Entry 7PPH (X-ray diffraction, 1.74 A resolution); this record covers chains A and B.

# Chain A (and B)
Name: Nicotinamide phosphoribosyltransferase
Source organism: Homo sapiens
Notes: EC 2.4.2.12; chain B of this document is another copy of the same molecule, construct and numbering; everything in this record applies to it too
UniProtKB: P43490 (NAMPT_HUMAN); residue numbers follow UniProt; this construct covers 1-491
Chain sequence (492 residues; row label = number of the first residue in the row; numbering starts at 0):
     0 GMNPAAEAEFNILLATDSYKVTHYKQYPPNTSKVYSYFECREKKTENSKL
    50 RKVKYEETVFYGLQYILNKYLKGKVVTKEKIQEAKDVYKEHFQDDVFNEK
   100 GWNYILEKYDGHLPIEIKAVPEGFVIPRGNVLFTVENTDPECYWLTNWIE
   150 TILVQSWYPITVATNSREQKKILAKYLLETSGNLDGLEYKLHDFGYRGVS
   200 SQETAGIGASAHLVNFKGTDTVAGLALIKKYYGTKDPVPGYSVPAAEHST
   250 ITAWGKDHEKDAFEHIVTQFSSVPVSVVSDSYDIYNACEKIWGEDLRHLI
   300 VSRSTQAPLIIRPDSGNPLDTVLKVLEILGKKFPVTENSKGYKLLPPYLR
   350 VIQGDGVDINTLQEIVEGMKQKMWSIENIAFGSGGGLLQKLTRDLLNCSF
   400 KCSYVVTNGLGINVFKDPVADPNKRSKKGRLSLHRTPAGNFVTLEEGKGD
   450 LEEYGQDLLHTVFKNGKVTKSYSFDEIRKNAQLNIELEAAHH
Disordered / not traced: 0-8, 44-52, 485-491 (chain B: 0-8, 44-52, 484-491)
Sequence notes: expression tag (0)
Small-molecule neighbours: 7YE (N-[4-[(5R)-6-oxidanylidene-5-quinolin-5-yl-5-(trifluoromethyl)-1,4-dihydropyridazin-3-yl]phenyl]-1,3-dihydropyrrolo[3,4-c]pyridine-2-carboxamide): Tyr188, His191, Phe193, Arg196, Asp219, Ser241, Val242, Ala244, Pro273, Ser275, Pro307, Ile309, Arg311, Arg349, Ile351, Ala379
From the paper describing this entry:
  - binding site for 7YE: Tyr188

# How chain A and chain B interact
Residue-residue contacts (216; chain A residue first):
  Phe9(A) with Gln201(B)
  Leu13(A) with Tyr195(B); Val221(B)
  Ala14(A) with Tyr195(B)
  Thr15(A) with Tyr195(B); Asp219(B); Val221(B)
  Asp16(A) with Tyr195(B); Arg196(B), salt bridge; Asp219(B)
  Ser17(A) with Thr218(B); Asp219(B), hydrogen bond (backbone-backbone); Val221(B); Ser241(B)
  Tyr18(A) with Arg196(B), hydrogen bond; Asp219(B), hydrogen bond (backbone-side chain); Ala244(B); Ala245(B); Glu246(B)
  Lys19(A) with Glu246(B), salt bridge
  Thr21(A) with Pro243(B); Ala244(B), hydrogen bond (side chain-backbone); Phe269(B)
  His22(A) with Ala244(B), hydrogen bond (side chain-backbone); Glu246(B), salt bridge; Thr249(B)
  Lys24(A) with His264(B), hydrogen bond (backbone-side chain); Gln268(B), hydrogen bond (backbone-side chain); Phe269(B)
  Gln25(A) with Ala244(B), hydrogen bond (side chain-backbone); Ala245(B); Thr249(B), hydrogen bond; Trp253(B), hydrogen bond (backbone-side chain); His264(B); Ile265(B); Phe269(B)
  Tyr26(A) with Glu246(B); Ser248(B), hydrogen bond; Thr249(B); Ala252(B), hydrophobic; Trp253(B)
  Pro27(A) with Ala252(B); Trp253(B), hydrophobic
  Pro28(A) with Trp253(B)
  Tyr69(A) with Gln201(B)
  Val86(A) with Leu224(B), hydrophobic
  Tyr87(A) with Val221(B)
  Glu89(A) with Pro236(B); Val237(B); Tyr240(B)
  His90(A) with Thr218(B), hydrogen bond (side chain-backbone); Leu224(B); Gly239(B), hydrogen bond (side chain-backbone); Tyr240(B); Ser241(B), hydrogen bond (backbone-backbone)
  Phe91(A) with Ser241(B); Val242(B)
  Gln92(A) with Tyr240(B)
  Val95(A) with Phe269(B), hydrophobic
  Asn146(A) with Glu246(B), hydrogen bond; Ser248(B), hydrogen bond
  Glu149(A) with Arg196(B), salt bridge; Glu246(B)
  Thr150(A) with Tyr195(B); Arg196(B)
  Ile151(A) with Gln201(B)
  Val153(A) with Arg196(B)
  Gln154(A) with Tyr195(B), hydrogen bond (side chain-backbone); Arg196(B); Val198(B); Ser200(B); Gln201(B), hydrogen bond
  Trp156(A) with Arg196(B), hydrogen bond (side chain-backbone); Gly197(B); Val198(B), hydrogen bond (side chain-backbone); Gln388(B)
  Tyr157(A) with Ser199(B)
  Tyr195(A) with Leu13(B); Ala14(B); Thr15(B); Asp16(B); Thr150(B); Gln154(B), hydrogen bond (backbone-side chain)
  Arg196(A) with Asp16(B), salt bridge; Tyr18(B), hydrogen bond; Glu149(B), salt bridge; Thr150(B); Val153(B); Gln154(B); Trp156(B), hydrogen bond (backbone-side chain); Arg392(B)
  Gly197(A) with Trp156(B)
  Val198(A) with Gln154(B); Trp156(B), hydrogen bond (backbone-side chain)
  Ser199(A) with Tyr157(B); Ser199(B), hydrogen bond; Thr203(B), hydrogen bond
  Ser200(A) with Gln154(B); Ser200(B), hydrogen bond; Glu202(B); Thr203(B), hydrogen bond
  Gln201(A) with Phe9(B); Ala14(B); Tyr69(B); Ile151(B); Gln154(B), hydrogen bond; Glu202(B)
  Glu202(A) with Ser200(B); Gln201(B), hydrogen bond (side chain-backbone); Glu202(B), hydrogen bond (backbone-side chain)
  Thr203(A) with Ser199(B), hydrogen bond; Ser200(B), hydrogen bond; Thr203(B), hydrogen bond
  Thr218(A) with Ser17(B); His90(B), hydrogen bond (backbone-side chain)
  Asp219(A) with Thr15(B); Asp16(B); Ser17(B), hydrogen bond (backbone-backbone); Tyr18(B), hydrogen bond (side chain-backbone)
  Val221(A) with Leu13(B); Thr15(B); Ser17(B); Tyr87(B)
  Leu224(A) with Val86(B), hydrophobic; His90(B)
  Pro236(A) with Glu89(B)
  Val237(A) with Glu89(B)
  Gly239(A) with His90(B), hydrogen bond (backbone-side chain)
  Tyr240(A) with Glu89(B); His90(B); Gln92(B)
  Ser241(A) with Ser17(B); His90(B), hydrogen bond (backbone-backbone); Phe91(B)
  Val242(A) with Phe91(B)
  Pro243(A) with Thr21(B)
  Ala244(A) with Tyr18(B); Thr21(B); His22(B), hydrogen bond (backbone-side chain); Gln25(B), hydrogen bond (backbone-side chain)
  Ala245(A) with Tyr18(B); Gln25(B)
  Glu246(A) with Tyr18(B); Lys19(B), salt bridge; His22(B), salt bridge; Tyr26(B); Asn146(B), hydrogen bond; Glu149(B)
  His247(A) with Lys415(B)
  Ser248(A) with Tyr26(B), hydrogen bond; Asn146(B), hydrogen bond; Cys401(B)
  Thr249(A) with His22(B); Gln25(B), hydrogen bond; Tyr26(B)
  Thr251(A) with Val413(B); Phe414(B)
  Ala252(A) with Tyr26(B), hydrophobic; Pro27(B); Val404(B); Ile411(B)
  Trp253(A) with Gln25(B), hydrogen bond (side chain-backbone); Tyr26(B); Pro27(B), hydrophobic; Pro28(B)
  Lys255(A) with Phe414(B)
  His264(A) with Lys24(B), hydrogen bond (side chain-backbone); Gln25(B); Tyr26(B)
  Ile265(A) with Gln25(B)
  Gln268(A) with Lys24(B), hydrogen bond (side chain-backbone)
  Phe269(A) with Thr21(B); Lys24(B); Gln25(B); Val95(B), hydrophobic
  Asp279(A) with Pro417(B)
  Ser280(A) with Lys415(B); Asp416(B), hydrogen bond (backbone-backbone); Pro417(B)
  Tyr281(A) with Phe414(B); Asp416(B); Pro417(B); Val418(B), hydrogen bond (backbone-backbone)
  Asp282(A) with Val418(B)
  Asp313(A) with Lys423(B), hydrogen bond (backbone-side chain)
  Ser314(A) with Pro417(B)
  Gly315(A) with Ala419(B)
  Asp354(A) with Lys423(B), salt bridge
  Gln388(A) with Trp156(B); Gln388(B); Leu390(B), hydrogen bond (side chain-backbone)
  Lys389(A) with Thr391(B)
  Leu390(A) with Gln388(B), hydrogen bond (backbone-side chain)
  Thr391(A) with Lys389(B)
  Arg392(A) with Arg196(B)
  Cys401(A) with Ser248(B)
  Val404(A) with Ala252(B)
  Ile411(A) with Ala252(B)
  Val413(A) with Thr251(B); Ala252(B), hydrophobic
  Phe414(A) with Thr251(B); Lys255(B); Tyr281(B)
  Lys415(A) with His247(B); Ser280(B)
  Asp416(A) with Ser280(B), hydrogen bond (backbone-backbone); Tyr281(B)
  Pro417(A) with Asp279(B); Ser280(B); Tyr281(B); Ser314(B)
  Val418(A) with Tyr281(B), hydrogen bond (backbone-backbone); Asp282(B)
  Ala419(A) with Gly315(B)
  Lys423(A) with Asp313(B), hydrogen bond (side chain-backbone); Asp354(B), salt bridge
Other interface residues (no listed pair), chain A (98 interface residues in all): Phe193, Ala204, Ile206, Ala222, Gly254, Ile283, Tyr284, Arg311, Asp420
Other interface residues (no listed pair), chain B (98 interface residues in all): Phe193, Ala204, Ile206, Ala222, Gly254, Ile283, Tyr284, Arg311, Asp420

# In short
Chain A and chain B each contribute 98 residues to their interface; the contacts include 56 hydrogen bonds and
10 salt bridges. Among the polar pairs are Asp16(A)-Arg196(B), Lys19(A)-Glu246(B) and His22(A)-Glu246(B).
Chain A binds compound 7YE. From the paper: a binding site for 7YE at Tyr188(A).
Both chains are Nicotinamide phosphoribosyltransferase (Homo sapiens). Entry 7PPH (CRYSTAL STRUCTURE OF NAMPT
IN COMPLEX WITH Compound 10) was determined by X-ray diffraction (same publication as 7PPE, 7PPF, 7PPG and
7PPI).
